7YKF - chains A and B; structure by X-ray diffraction, 2.28 A resolution.

Chain A:
Name: Membrane-associated guanylate kinase, WW and PDZ domain-containing protein 2
Organism: Mus musculus
UniProt: Q9WVQ1 (MAGI2_MOUSE); residues 0-229 here correspond to UniProt positions 9-238 (UniProt number = residue number + 9)
Sequence (234 residues; row label = number of the first residue in the row; numbers below 1 keep their minus sign (Gly-4 is residue -4)):
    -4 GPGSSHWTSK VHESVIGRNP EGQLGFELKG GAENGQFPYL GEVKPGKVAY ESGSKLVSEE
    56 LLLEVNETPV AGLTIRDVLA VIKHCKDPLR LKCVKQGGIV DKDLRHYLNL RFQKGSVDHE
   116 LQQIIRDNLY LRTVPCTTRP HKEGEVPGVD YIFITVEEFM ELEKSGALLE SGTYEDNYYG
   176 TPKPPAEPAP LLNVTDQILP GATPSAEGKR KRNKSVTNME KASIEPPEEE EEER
Disordered / not traced: -4 to -1, 183-229
Sequence notes: expression tag (-4 to -1)

Chain B:
Name: Ephexin4
Organism: Mus musculus
Sequence (12 residues; row label = number of the first residue in the row):
   231 NLRNQSYRAA MK
Disordered / not traced: 242
Modified positions: Ser236 (phosphoserine; SEP)

How chain A and chain B interact:
Pairs across the interface (27; chain A residue first):
  Tyr125(A) with Asn231(B), hydrogen bond (backbone-backbone); Arg233(B); Tyr237(B)
  Thr128(A) with Asn231(B); Arg233(B), hydrogen bond
  Pro130(A) with Arg233(B); Tyr237(B), hydrophobic
  Arg134(A) with Ser236(B)
  Tyr146(A) with Asn234(B); Ser236(B); Tyr237(B)
  Glu165(A) with Tyr237(B), hydrogen bond; Met241(B)
  Ser166(A) with Met241(B)
  Gly167(A) with Ala240(B); Met241(B)
  Thr168(A) with Ala240(B), hydrogen bond (backbone-backbone)
  Tyr169(A) with Ser236(B); Ala239(B), hydrophobic; Ala240(B), hydrophobic
  Tyr174(A) with Ser236(B); Tyr237(B), hydrophobic; Ala240(B), hydrophobic; Met241(B)
  Gly175(A) with Tyr237(B)
  Thr176(A) with Arg233(B), hydrogen bond; Tyr237(B), hydrogen bond
Also at the interface, not in a pair above, chain A (18 interface residues in all): Arg121, Leu126, Val129, Lys137, Glu140

Summary:
18 residues of chain A and 8 residues of chain B are in contact, with 6 hydrogen bonds. Polar contacts include
Thr128(A)-Arg233(B), Glu165(A)-Tyr237(B) and Thr176(A)-Arg233(B).
Here chain A is Membrane-associated guanylate kinase, WW and PDZ domain-containing protein 2 and chain B is
Ephexin4, both from Mus musculus. Entry 7YKF (Crystal structure of MAGI2 PDZ0-GK/pEphexin4 complex) was
determined by X-ray diffraction together with 7YKH, 7YKG and 7YKI from the same study.
